Entry 2BU1 (X-ray diffraction, 2.20 A resolution); this record covers chains A and C of the 5 polymer chains in the assembly.

# Chain A (and C)
Name: MS2 coat protein
Source organism: Bacteriophage MS2
Notes: chain C of this document is another copy of the same molecule, construct and numbering; everything in this record applies to it too
Reference sequence: P03612 (COAT_BPMS2); residues 1-129 here = UniProt positions 1-129
Sequence (129 residues; row label = number of the first residue in the row):
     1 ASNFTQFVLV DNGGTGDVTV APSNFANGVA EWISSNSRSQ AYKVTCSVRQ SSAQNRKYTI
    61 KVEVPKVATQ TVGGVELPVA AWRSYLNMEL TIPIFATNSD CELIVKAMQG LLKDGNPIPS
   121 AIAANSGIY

# Chain A / chain C interface
Pairs across the interface (17; chain A residue first):
  Ser-2(A) with Ala-1(C), hydrogen bond (side chain-backbone)
  Phe-4(A) with Ala-1(C), hydrogen bond (backbone-backbone)
  Thr-5(A) with Ala-1(C)
  Ala-26(A) with Phe-25(C), hydrophobic; Gly-28(C)
  Asn-27(A) with Asn-27(C); Gly-28(C)
  Asn-36(A) with Asn-98(C)
  Ser-37(A) with Ile-94(C); Phe-95(C); Ala-96(C); Thr-97(C)
  Arg-38(A) with Arg-56(C); Ile-94(C), hydrogen bond (backbone-backbone)
  Ser-39(A) with Ile-94(C), hydrogen bond (backbone-backbone); Phe-95(C)
  Pro-78(A) with Phe-95(C)
Other interface residues (no listed pair), chain A (14 interface residues in all): Pro-22, Phe-25, Ser-35, Leu-77

# In short
Chain A and chain C form an interface of 14 and 10 residues respectively, with 4 hydrogen bonds. Polar pairs
include Ser-2(A)/Ala-1(C), Phe-4(A)/Ala-1(C) and Arg-38(A)/Ile-94(C).
Chain A and chain C are both MS2 coat protein (Bacteriophage MS2); the structure, MS2-RNA hairpin (5BRU -5)
complex, was determined by X-ray diffraction, deposited together with 2C4Y, 2C4Z, 2C50, 2C51 and 2C4Q.
